Entry 9DOF (electron microscopy, 4.24 A resolution (low resolution: residue-level contacts below are approximate; hydrogen-bond / salt-bridge calls are withheld)); this record covers chains B and E of the 6 polymer chains in the assembly.

[Chain B]
Protein: glycoprotein E
Organism: dengue virus type 2
UniProt: G3GAJ4 (G3GAJ4_9FLAV); residue numbers follow UniProt; this construct covers 1-495
Amino-acid sequence (495 residues; each row starts with the number of its first residue):
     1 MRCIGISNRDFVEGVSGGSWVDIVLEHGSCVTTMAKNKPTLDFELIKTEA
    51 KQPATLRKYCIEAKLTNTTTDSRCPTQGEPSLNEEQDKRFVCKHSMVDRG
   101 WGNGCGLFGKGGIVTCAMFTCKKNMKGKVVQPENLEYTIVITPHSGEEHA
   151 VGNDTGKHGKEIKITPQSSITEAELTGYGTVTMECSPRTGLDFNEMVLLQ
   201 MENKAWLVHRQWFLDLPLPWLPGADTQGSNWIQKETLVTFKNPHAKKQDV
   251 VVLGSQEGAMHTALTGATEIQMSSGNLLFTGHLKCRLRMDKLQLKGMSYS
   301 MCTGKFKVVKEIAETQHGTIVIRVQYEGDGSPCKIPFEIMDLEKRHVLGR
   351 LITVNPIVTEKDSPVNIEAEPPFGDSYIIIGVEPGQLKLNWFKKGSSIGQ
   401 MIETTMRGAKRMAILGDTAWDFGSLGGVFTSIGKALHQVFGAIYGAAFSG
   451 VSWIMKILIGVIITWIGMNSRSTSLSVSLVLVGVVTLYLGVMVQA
Disulfides: Cys3-Cys30, Cys60-Cys121, Cys74-Cys105, Cys92-Cys116, Cys185-Cys285, Cys302-Cys333

[Chain E]
Protein: Protein prM
Organism: dengue virus type 2
UniProt: P14340 (POLG_DEN2N); residues 1-166 here correspond to UniProt positions 115-280 (UniProt number = residue number + 114)
Amino-acid sequence (166 residues; row label = number of the first residue in the row):
     1 FHLTTRNGEPHMIVSRQEKGKSLLFKTEDGVNMCTLMAMDLGELCEDTIT
    51 YKCPFLKQNEPEDIDCWCNSTSTWVTYGTCTTTGEHRREKRSVALVPHVG
   101 MGLETRTETWMSSEGAWKHAQRIETWILRHPGFTIMAAILAYTIGTTHFQ
   151 RALIFILLTAVAPSMT
UniProt features mapped onto this chain:
  - site (Cleavage): Arg91, Ser92, Thr166
  - glycosylation: Asn69 (N-linked (GlcNAc...) asparagine)
Disulfides: Cys45-Cys80, Cys53-Cys66

[How chain B and chain E interact]
Contacting residue pairs (47; chain B residue first):
  Lys64(B) - His86(E)
  Leu65(B) - Asp47(E)
  Asn67(B) - Thr48(E)
  Thr68(B) - Thr48(E)
  Thr68(B) - Ile49(E)
  Thr68(B) - Thr50(E)
  Thr69(B) - Thr50(E)
  Thr70(B) - Thr50(E)
  Asp71(B) - Lys52(E)
  Asp71(B) - Trp74(E)
  Trp101(B) - Asn59(E)
  Gly102(B) - Asn59(E)
  Gly102(B) - Glu60(E)
  Asn103(B) - Glu62(E)
  Asn103(B) - Ile64(E)
  Gly104(B) - Leu56(E)
  Glu195(B) - Met101(E)
  His209(B) - His98(E)
  His209(B) - Val99(E)
  His209(B) - Gly100(E)
  His209(B) - Met101(E)
  Gln211(B) - Met101(E)
  Trp212(B) - Leu95(E)
  Trp212(B) - Pro97(E)
  Asp215(B) - Leu95(E)
  Leu216(B) - Ala94(E)
  His244(B) - Asp63(E)
  Ala245(B) - Asp63(E)
  Lys246(B) - Lys52(E)
  Lys246(B) - Cys53(E)
  Lys246(B) - Pro54(E)
  Lys247(B) - Tyr51(E)
  Lys247(B) - Asp65(E)
  Lys247(B) - Tyr77(E)
  Asp249(B) - Asp40(E)
  Val251(B) - Glu89(E)
  Val252(B) - Glu89(E)
  Leu253(B) - Glu89(E)
  Leu253(B) - Ser92(E)
  Gly254(B) - Arg88(E)
  Gly254(B) - Glu89(E)
  Ser255(B) - Arg88(E)
  Gln256(B) - Ser92(E)
  Ala259(B) - Arg91(E)
  Met260(B) - Ala94(E)
  Ala263(B) - Pro97(E)
  Leu264(B) - Pro97(E)
Also at the interface, not in a pair above, chain B (39 interface residues in all): Glu62, Thr66, Ser72, Glu84, Val250, Thr262, Ala267
Also at the interface, not in a pair above, chain E (35 interface residues in all): Arg6, Glu46, Arg87, Val93, Val96

[Overview]
39 residues of chain B face 35 of chain E across their interface.
Chain B is glycoprotein E and chain E is Protein prM, both from dengue virus type 2; the structure, Octahedral
small virus-like particles of dengue virus type 2 (local reconstruction), was determined by electron
microscopy (same publication as 9DOG).
